2MPA - chains L and P of the 3 polymer chains in the assembly; structure by X-ray diffraction, 2.60 A resolution.

== Chain L ==
Name: MN12H2 IGG2A-KAPPA, light chain
Organism: Mus musculus
Notes: fragment: fab fragment
UniProtKB: P01837 (IGKC_MOUSE); residues 121-219 here correspond to UniProt positions 8-106 (UniProt number = residue number - 113)
Sequence (219 residues; each row starts with the number of its first residue):
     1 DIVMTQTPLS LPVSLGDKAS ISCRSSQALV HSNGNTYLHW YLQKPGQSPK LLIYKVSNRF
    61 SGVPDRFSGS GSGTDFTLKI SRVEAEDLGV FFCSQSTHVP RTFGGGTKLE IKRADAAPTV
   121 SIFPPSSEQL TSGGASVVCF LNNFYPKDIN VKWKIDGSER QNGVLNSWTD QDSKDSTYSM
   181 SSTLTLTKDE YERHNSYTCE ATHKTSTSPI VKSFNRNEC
Cystine bridges: Cys23-Cys93, Cys139-Cys199
Bound ions: Cd2+ near His98 (its only coordinating residue here)

== Chain P ==
Name: Conjugate of pora P1.16 peptide with fluorescein
Notes: fragment: apex of extracellular loop 4 (vr2) of pora, residues 180 - 187
Sequence (9 residues; row label = number of the first residue in the row):
     1 TKDTNNNLC
Modified residues: Thr1 (n-methylcarbonylthreonine; THC); Cys9 (5-[2-(2-amino-2-carbamoyl-ethylsulfanyl)-acetylamino]-2-(3,6-dihydroxy-9,9a-dihydro-3H-xanthen-9-yl)-benzoic acid; CYF)

== How chain L and chain P interact ==
Pairs across the interface - 15 pairs, chain L then chain P:
  His31(L) with Asp3(P), salt bridge; Asn7(P); Leu8(P); Cys9(P)
  Ser32(L) with Cys9(P)
  Asn33(L) with Asn7(P); Leu8(P)
  Tyr37(L) with Asn7(P), hydrogen bond
  Ser96(L) with Asn5(P), hydrogen bond (backbone-side chain); Asn7(P), hydrogen bond (backbone-side chain)
  His98(L) with Asn5(P), hydrogen bond (backbone-side chain)
  Val99(L) with Thr4(P); Asn5(P); Cys9(P)
  Arg101(L) with Asn5(P)
Interface residues without a listed pair, chain L (9 interface residues in all): Thr97

== Overview ==
Chain L and chain P form an interface of 9 and 6 residues respectively, with 4 hydrogen bonds and 1 salt
bridge. Among the polar pairs are His31(L)-Asp3(P), Tyr37(L)-Asn7(P) and Ser96(L)-Asn5(P).
Chain L is MN12H2 IGG2A-KAPPA, light chain (Mus musculus) and chain P is Conjugate of pora P1.16 peptide with
fluorescein; the structure, Bactericidal antibody against neisseria meningitidis, was determined by X-ray
diffraction together with 1MPA from the same study.
